Entry 7B0H (X-ray diffraction, 3.15 A resolution); this record covers chains D and F of the 6 polymer chains in the assembly.

Chain D:
Molecule: 6-nt DNA strand
Sequence (6 nucleotides; numbered 7 to 12; the number before each row is that of its first residue):
     7 CGCATT
Bound ions: Mg2+: DT12 (together with dTTP) (shared with Asp404(F), Asp542(F) of chain F)

Chain F:
Protein: DNA polymerase
Source organism: Thermococcus gorgonarius
Notes: EC 2.7.7.7
Reference sequence: P56689 (DPOL_THEGO); residues 1-773 here = UniProt positions 1-773
Amino-acid sequence (773 residues; each row starts with the number of its first residue):
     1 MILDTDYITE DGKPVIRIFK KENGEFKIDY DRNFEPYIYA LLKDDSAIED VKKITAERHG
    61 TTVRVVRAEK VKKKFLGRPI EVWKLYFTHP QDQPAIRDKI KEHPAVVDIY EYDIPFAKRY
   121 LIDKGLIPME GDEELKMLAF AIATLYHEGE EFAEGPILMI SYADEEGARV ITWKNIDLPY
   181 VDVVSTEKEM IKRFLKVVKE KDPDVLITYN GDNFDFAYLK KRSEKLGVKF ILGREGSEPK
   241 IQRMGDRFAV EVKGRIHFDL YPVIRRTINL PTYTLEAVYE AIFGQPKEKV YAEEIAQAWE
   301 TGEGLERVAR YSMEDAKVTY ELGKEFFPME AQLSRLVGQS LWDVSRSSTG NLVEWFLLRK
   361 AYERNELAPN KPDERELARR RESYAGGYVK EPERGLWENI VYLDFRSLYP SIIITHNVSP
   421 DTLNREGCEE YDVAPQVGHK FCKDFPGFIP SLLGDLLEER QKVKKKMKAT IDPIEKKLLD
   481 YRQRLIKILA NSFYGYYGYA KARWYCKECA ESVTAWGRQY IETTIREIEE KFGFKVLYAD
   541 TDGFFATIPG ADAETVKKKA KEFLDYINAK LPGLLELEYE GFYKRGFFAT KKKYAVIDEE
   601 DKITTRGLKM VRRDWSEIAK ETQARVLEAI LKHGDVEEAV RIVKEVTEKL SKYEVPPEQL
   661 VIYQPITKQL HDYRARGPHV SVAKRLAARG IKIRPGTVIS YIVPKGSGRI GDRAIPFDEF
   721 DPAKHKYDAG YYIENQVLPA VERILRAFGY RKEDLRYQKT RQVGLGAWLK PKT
Unresolved in the structure: 763-773
Differences from the reference sequence: engineered mutation Gln93 (Val in P56689), Ala141 (Asp in P56689), Ala143 (Glu in P56689), Leu485 (Ala in P56689), Ala589 (Val in P56689), Lys609 (Glu in P56689), Met610 (Ile in P56689), Gln659 (Lys in P56689), Gln664 (Glu in P56689), Pro665 (Gln in P56689), Lys668 (Arg in P56689), Gln669 (Asp in P56689), His671 (Lys in P56689), Arg674 (Lys in P56689), Arg676 (Thr in P56689), Ser681 (Ala in P56689), Pro704 (Leu in P56689), Gly730 (Glu in P56689)
Cystine bridges: Cys428-Cys442, Cys506-Cys509
Bound ions: Mg2+: Asp404, Asp542 (together with dTTP) (shared with DT12(D) of chain D); Mn2+ site 1: Asp404, Glu580 (together with dTTP); Mn2+ site 2: Asp404, Phe405, Asp542 (together with dTTP)
Ligand contacts: dTTP (TTP): Asp404, Phe405, Arg406, Ser407, Leu408, Tyr409, Pro410, Arg460, Lys487, Ile488, Asn491, Tyr494, Thr541, Asp542, Glu578, Glu580
Reported in the primary citation:
  - catalytic residues: Asp404, Asp540, Asp542
  - Mg2+ coordination: Asp404, Asp542
  - Mn2+ coordination: Asp404, Asp542, Glu580
  - binding site for dTTP: Asp404, Tyr409, Arg460, Lys487, Asn491, Tyr494
  - binding site for the 6-nt DNA strand (chain D): Tyr594, Arg606
  - conformationally variable residues (helix shift, order/disorder transition): Ile618 to Lys632, Ala639 to Lys652, Ile666 to Gly690, Tyr731 to Ala747

How chain D and chain F interact:
Contacting residue pairs (10; chain D residue first):
  DC9(D) - Arg612(F)  sugar contact
  DT11(D) - Lys592(F)  hydrogen bond to the base
  DT11(D) - Arg606(F)  phosphate contact
  DT11(D) - Gly607(F)  hydrogen bond to the phosphate
  DT11(D) - Lys609(F)  salt bridge to the phosphate
  DT12(D) - Asp540(F)  phosphate contact
  DT12(D) - Thr541(F)  sugar contact
  DT12(D) - Asp542(F)  phosphate contact
  DT12(D) - Tyr594(F)  hydrogen bond to the phosphate
  DT12(D) - Arg606(F)  salt bridge to the phosphate
Interface residues without a listed pair, chain D (4 interface residues in all): DA10
Interface residues without a listed pair, chain F (12 interface residues in all): Asn269, Asp404, Thr605

Overview:
4 residues of chain D face 12 of chain F across their interface; the contacts include 3 hydrogen bonds and 2
salt bridges. Polar pairs include DT11(D)-Lys592(F), DT11(D)-Gly607(F) and DT12(D)-Tyr594(F). Bound to chain
F: dTTP. The paper reports catalytic residues Asp404(F), Asp540(F) and Asp542(F); a binding site for dTTP at
Asp404(F), Tyr409(F) and Arg460(F) among others.
Chain D is a 6-nt DNA strand and chain F is DNA polymerase (Thermococcus gorgonarius); the structure,
TgoT_6G12 Ternary complex, was determined by X-ray diffraction (same publication as 7B06, 7B07, 7B08, 7B0F and
7B0G).
